PDB entry 8SXX | electron microscopy, 3.60 A resolution | chains A and K of the 12 polymer chains in the assembly

== Chain A (and K) ==
Protein: SIR2-like domain-containing protein
Source organism: Escherichia coli
Notes: chain K of this document is another copy of the same molecule, construct and numbering; everything in this record applies to it too
UniProtKB: A0A7B5N0T7 (A0A7B5N0T7_ECOLX); residues 1-415 here = UniProt positions 1-415
Sequence (415 residues; each row starts with the number of its first residue):
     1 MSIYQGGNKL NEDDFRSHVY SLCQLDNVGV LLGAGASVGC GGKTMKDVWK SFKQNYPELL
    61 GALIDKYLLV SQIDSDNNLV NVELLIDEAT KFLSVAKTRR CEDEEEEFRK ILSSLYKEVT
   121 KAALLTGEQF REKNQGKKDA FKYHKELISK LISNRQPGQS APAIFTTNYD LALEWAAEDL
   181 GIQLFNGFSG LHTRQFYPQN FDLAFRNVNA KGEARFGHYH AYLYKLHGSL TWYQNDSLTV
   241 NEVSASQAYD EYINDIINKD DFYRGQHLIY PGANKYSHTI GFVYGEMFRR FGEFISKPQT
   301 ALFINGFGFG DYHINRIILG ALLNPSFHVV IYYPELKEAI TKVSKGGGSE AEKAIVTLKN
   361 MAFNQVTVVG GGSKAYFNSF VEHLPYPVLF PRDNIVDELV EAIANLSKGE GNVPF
Disordered / not traced: 1, 210-217, 408-415 (chain K: 1, 211-217, 393-415)
Small-molecule neighbours: NAD (nicotinamide-adenine-dinucleotide): Gly33, Ala34, Thr44, Met45, Asn81, Glu83, Thr167, Asn168, Leu226, His227, Gly228, Pro271, Gly272, Lys275, Tyr284, Met287, Phe288, Gly306, Phe307, Gly308
From the paper describing this entry:
  - binding site for NAD: His227, Tyr284, Tyr376, Phe377
  - catalytic residues: His227, Asp311, His313
  - mutagenesis - H227A, D311A, H313A: abolished catalytic activity on NAD+
  - mutagenesis - H227A, D311A, H313A: decreased catalytic activity on single-stranded DNA
  - mutagenesis - H227A: decreased growth

== Chain A / chain K interface ==
Pairs across the interface (4; chain A residue first):
  Ile395(A) with Phe363(K), hydrophobic
  Glu398(A) with Phe363(K)
  Leu406(A) with Ala354(K), hydrophobic
  Ser407(A) with Glu350(K)
Also at the interface, not in a pair above, chain A (6 interface residues in all): Leu399, Ile403
Also at the interface, not in a pair above, chain K (6 interface residues in all): Tyr312, Leu319, Leu323

== Summary ==
The chain A/chain K interface involves 6 residues from each chain. Bound to chain A: NAD. The paper reports
catalytic residues His227(A), Asp311(A) and His313(A); H227A, D311A and H313A of chain A abolish catalytic
activity on NAD+.
Both chains are SIR2-like domain-containing protein (Escherichia coli). Entry 8SXX (E. coli dodecamer SIR2)
was determined by electron microscopy together with 8SU9, 8SUW, 8SUB, 8UAE and 8UAF from the same study.
